Entry 4LBV (X-ray diffraction, 2.03 A resolution); this record covers chain A.

# Chain A
Name: Elongation factor Tu-A
Organism: Thermus thermophilus
UniProtKB: P60338 (EFTU1_THETH); residues 2-405 here correspond to UniProt positions 3-406 (UniProt number = residue number + 1)
Sequence (404 residues; numbered 2 to 405; the number before each row is that of its first residue):
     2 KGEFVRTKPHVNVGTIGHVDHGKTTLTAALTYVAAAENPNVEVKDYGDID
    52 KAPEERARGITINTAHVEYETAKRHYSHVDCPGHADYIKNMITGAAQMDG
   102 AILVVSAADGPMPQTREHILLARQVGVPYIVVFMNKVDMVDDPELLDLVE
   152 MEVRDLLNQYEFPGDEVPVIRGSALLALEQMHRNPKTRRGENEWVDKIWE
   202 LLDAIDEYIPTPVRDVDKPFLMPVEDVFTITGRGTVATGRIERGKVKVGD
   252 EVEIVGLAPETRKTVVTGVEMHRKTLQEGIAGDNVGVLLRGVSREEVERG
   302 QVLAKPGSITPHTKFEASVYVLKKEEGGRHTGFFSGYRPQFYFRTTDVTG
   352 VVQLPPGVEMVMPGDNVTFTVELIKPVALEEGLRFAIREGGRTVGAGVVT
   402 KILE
Not modelled in the structure: 2
Construct notes: conflict Lys264 (Arg265 in P60338)
Ion coordination: Mg2+: Thr25, Thr62 (together with GMP-PNP)
Ligand contacts: GMP-PNP (GNP; phosphoaminophosphonic acid-guanylate ester): His19, Val20, Asp21, His22, Gly23, Lys24, Thr25, Thr26, Tyr47, Ile61, Thr62, Cys82, Pro83, Gly84, His85, Asn136, Lys137, Asp139, Met140, Ser174, Ala175, Leu176
UniProt features mapped onto this chain:
  - region: Gly18 to Thr25 (G1), Gly60 to Asn64 (G2), Asp81 to Gly84 (G3), Asn136 to Asp139 (G4), Ser174 to Leu176 (G5)
  - binding site (GTP): Gly18 to Thr25, Asp81 to His85, Asn136 to Asp139
  - binding site (Mg(2+)): Thr25
  - modified residue: Thr394 (Phosphothreonine)

# In short
Ligands of chain A: GMP-PNP. The Mg2+ site is built by Thr25 and Thr62. Curated annotation (UniProt) lists 17
GTP-binding residues and Mg2+-binding residue Thr25.
Chain A is Elongation factor Tu-A (Thermus thermophilus); the structure, Identifying ligand binding hot spots
in proteins using brominated fragments, was determined by X-ray diffraction, deposited together with 4H9G,
4LBW, 4LBY, 4LBZ and 4LC0.
